4M4B - chains A and B; structure by X-ray diffraction, 2.00 A resolution.

[Chain A]
Name: Hemoglobin subunit alpha
From: Homo sapiens
UniProt: P69905 (HBA_HUMAN); residues 1-141 here correspond to UniProt positions 2-142 (UniProt number = residue number + 1)
Chain sequence (141 residues; each row starts with the number of its first residue):
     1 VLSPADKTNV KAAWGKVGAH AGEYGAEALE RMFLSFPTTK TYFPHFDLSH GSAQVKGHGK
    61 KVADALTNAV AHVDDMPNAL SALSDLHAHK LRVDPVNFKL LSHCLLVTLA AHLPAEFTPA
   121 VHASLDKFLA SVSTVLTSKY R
Not modelled in the structure: 141
Metal / ion sites: heme Fe: H87 (together with nitrosoethane)
Ligand contacts:
  - heme (HEM): M32, T39, Y42, F43, H45, F46, H58, K61, V62, A65, L66, L83, L86, H87, L91, V93, N97, F98, L101, L105, V132, L136
  - nitrosoethane (NOE): L29, M32, F43, H58, V62, L101
UniProt features mapped onto this chain:
  - binding site (O2): H58
  - binding site (heme b): H87
  - site: T8, N9 (Microbial infection: Cleavage), K11 (Not glycated), A13, W14 (Microbial infection: Cleavage), Y24, G25 (Microbial infection: Cleavage), L29, E30 (Microbial infection: Cleavage), H45, F46 (Microbial infection: Cleavage), D47, L48 (Microbial infection: Cleavage), S52, A53 (Microbial infection: Cleavage), V55, K56 (Microbial infection: Cleavage), K56 (Not glycated), G59, K60 (Microbial infection: Cleavage), K60 (Not glycated), K90 (Not glycated), L91, R92 (Microbial infection: Cleavage), K99 (Not glycated), L106, V107 (Microbial infection: Cleavage), T108, L109 (Microbial infection: Cleavage), V121, H122 (Microbial infection: Cleavage), S133, T134 (Microbial infection: Cleavage)
  - modified residue: S3 (Phosphoserine), K7 (N6-succinyllysine), T8 (Phosphothreonine), K11 (N6-succinyllysine), K16 (N6-acetyllysine), Y24 (Phosphotyrosine), S35 (Phosphoserine), K40 (N6-succinyllysine), S49 (Phosphoserine), S102 (Phosphoserine), T108 (Phosphothreonine), S124 (Phosphoserine), S131 (Phosphoserine), T134 (Phosphothreonine), T137 (Phosphothreonine), S138 (Phosphoserine)
  - glycosylation (N-linked (Glc) (glycation) lysine): K7, K16, K40, K61

[Chain B]
Name: Hemoglobin subunit beta
From: Homo sapiens
UniProt: P68871 (HBB_HUMAN); residues 1-146 here correspond to UniProt positions 2-147 (UniProt number = residue number + 1)
Chain sequence (146 residues; row label = number of the first residue in the row):
     1 VHLTPEEKSA VTALWGKVNV DEVGGEALGR LLVVYPWTQR FFESFGDLST PDAVMGNPKV
    61 KAHGKKVLGA FSDGLAHLDN LKGTFATLSE LHCDKLHVDP ENFRLLGNVL VCVLAHHFGK
   121 EFTPPVQAAY QKVVAGVANA LAHKYH
Ligand contacts: heme (HEM): L31, T38, F41, F42, S44, F45, H63, K66, V67, A70, F71, L88, L91, H92, L96, V98, N102, F103, L106, V137, L141
UniProt features mapped onto this chain:
  - binding site ((2R)-2,3-bisphosphoglycerate): V1, H2, K82, H143
  - binding site (heme b): H63, H92
  - site: E7, K8 (Microbial infection: Cleavage), G25, E26 (Microbial infection: Cleavage), G29, R30 (Microbial infection: Cleavage), Y35, P36 (Microbial infection: Cleavage), W37, T38 (Microbial infection: Cleavage), F45, G46 (Microbial infection: Cleavage), D52, A53 (Microbial infection: Cleavage), G56, N57 (Microbial infection: Cleavage), K59 (Not glycated), F71, S72 (Microbial infection: Cleavage), G74, L75 (Microbial infection: Cleavage), K82 (Not glycated), T84, F85 (Microbial infection: Cleavage), H92, C93 (Microbial infection: Cleavage), K95 (Not glycated), R104, L105 (Microbial infection: Cleavage), L110, V111 (Microbial infection: Cleavage), G119, K120 (Microbial infection: Cleavage), F122, T123 (Microbial infection: Cleavage), A128, A129 (Microbial infection: Cleavage) and 2 more in UniProt
  - modified residue: V1 (N-acetylvaline), S9 (Phosphoserine), T12 (Phosphothreonine), S44 (Phosphoserine), T50 (Phosphothreonine), K59 (N6-acetyllysine), K82 (N6-acetyllysine), T87 (Phosphothreonine), C93 (S-nitrosocysteine), K144 (N6-acetyllysine)
  - glycosylation: V1 (N-linked (Glc) (glycation) valine), K8 (N-linked (Glc) (glycation) lysine), K17 (N-linked (Glc) (glycation) lysine), K66 (N-linked (Glc) (glycation) lysine), K120 (N-linked (Glc) (glycation) lysine), K144 (N-linked (Glc) (glycation) lysine)

[Chain A / chain B interface]
Residue-residue contacts (39):
  E30(A) with P124(B)
  R31(A) with F122(B), hydrogen bond (side chain-backbone); T123(B); P124(B); Q127(B), hydrogen bond
  L34(A) with P124(B), hydrophobic; P125(B); A128(B)
  S35(A) with Q127(B); A128(B), hydrogen bond (side chain-backbone); Q131(B)
  F36(A) with Q131(B)
  H103(A) with N108(B); V111(B); C112(B); Q127(B); Q131(B), hydrogen bond
  C104(A) with Q127(B)
  V107(A) with V111(B), hydrophobic; A115(B); Q127(B)
  A110(A) with C112(B); A115(B); H116(B)
  A111(A) with A115(B); G119(B); K120(B)
  P114(A) with H116(B), hydrogen bond (backbone-side chain)
  F117(A) with R30(B), hydrogen bond (backbone-side chain); H116(B)
  T118(A) with R30(B)
  P119(A) with R30(B); V33(B); M55(B), hydrophobic
  H122(A) with R30(B), hydrogen bond; V34(B); C112(B)
  D126(A) with V34(B); Y35(B)
Other interface residues (no listed pair), chain A (22 interface residues in all): K99, L106, L113, A120, A123, K127
Other interface residues (no listed pair), chain B (21 interface residues in all): P51, E101

[Overview]
The interface between chain A and chain B involves 22 residues on one side and 21 on the other, with 7
hydrogen bonds. Polar contacts include R31(A)-F122(B), R31(A)-Q127(B) and S35(A)-A128(B). Chain A binds heme
and nitrosoethane. Ligands of chain B: heme.
Chain A is Hemoglobin subunit alpha and chain B is Hemoglobin subunit beta, both from Homo sapiens; the
structure, Human Hemoglobin Nitroethane Modified, was determined by X-ray diffraction, deposited together with
4M4A.
